2FSE - chains A and B of the 3 polymer chains in the assembly; structure by X-ray diffraction, 3.10 A resolution.

[Chain A]
Molecule: H-2 class II histocompatibility antigen, E-K alpha chain
From: Homo sapiens
Reference sequence: P01903 (2DRA_HUMAN); residues 4-180 here correspond to UniProt positions 29-205 (UniProt number = residue number + 25)
Amino-acid sequence (178 residues; numbered 4 to 181; the number before each row is that of its first residue):
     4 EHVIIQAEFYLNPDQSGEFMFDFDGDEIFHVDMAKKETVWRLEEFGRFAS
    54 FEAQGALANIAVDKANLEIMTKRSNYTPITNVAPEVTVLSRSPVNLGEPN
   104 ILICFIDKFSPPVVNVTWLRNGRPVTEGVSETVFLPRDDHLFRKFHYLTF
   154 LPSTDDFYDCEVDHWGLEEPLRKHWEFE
Disulfides: Cys107-Cys163
Swiss-Prot annotation at these positions:
  - region: Glu179, Phe180 (Connecting peptide)
  - site: Gln9 (Self- and pathogen-derived peptide antigen), Gly49 (Self-peptide antigen), Phe51 (Self- and pathogen-derived peptide antigen), Ala52 (Self-peptide antigen), Ser53 (Self- and pathogen-derived peptide antigen), Glu55 (Pathogen-derived peptide antigen), Asn62 (Self- and pathogen-derived peptide antigen), Asn69 (Pathogen-derived peptide antigen), Arg76 (Self- and pathogen-derived peptide antigen)
  - glycosylation (N-linked (GlcNAc...) asparagine): Asn78, Asn118

[Chain B]
Molecule: HLA class II histocompatibility antigen, DRB1-1 beta chain
From: Mus musculus
Reference sequence: P04229 (2B11_HUMAN); residues 4-190 here correspond to UniProt positions 33-219 (UniProt number = residue number + 29)
Amino-acid sequence (187 residues; row label = number of the first residue in the row):
     4 RPRFLWQLKFECHFFNGTERVRLLERCIYNQEESVRFDSDVGEYRAVTEL
    54 GRPDAEYWNSQKDLLEQRRAAVDTYCRHNYGVGESFTVQRRVEPTVTVYP
   104 TKTQPLQHHNLLVCSVSDFYPGNIEVRWFRNGKEEETGIVSTGLVRNGDW
   154 TFQTLVMLETVPQSGEVYTCQVEHPSLTDPVTVEWKA
Disordered / not traced: 4
Disulfides: Cys15-Cys79, Cys117-Cys173

[Interface between chain A and chain B]
Contacting residue pairs (105):
  Glu4(A) - Phe17(B)
  Glu4(A) - Phe18(B)
  His5(A) - Phe17(B)  hydrogen bond (backbone-backbone)
  His5(A) - Val91(B)
  Val6(A) - Cys15(B)
  Val6(A) - His16(B)
  Ile7(A) - Phe13(B)
  Ile7(A) - Glu14(B)
  Ile7(A) - Cys15(B)  hydrogen bond (backbone-backbone)
  Ile7(A) - Phe17(B)  hydrophobic
  Ile7(A) - Tyr83(B)
  Ile8(A) - Phe13(B)
  Ile8(A) - Glu14(B)
  Gln9(A) - Leu11(B)
  Gln9(A) - Lys12(B)
  Gln9(A) - Phe13(B)  hydrogen bond (backbone-backbone)
  Gln9(A) - Tyr78(B)  hydrogen bond
  Ala10(A) - Leu11(B)
  Glu11(A) - Gln10(B)
  Glu11(A) - Leu11(B)  hydrogen bond (backbone-backbone)
  Glu11(A) - Phe13(B)
  Phe12(A) - Leu8(B)  hydrophobic
  Phe12(A) - Trp9(B)
  Phe12(A) - Gln10(B)
  Tyr13(A) - Leu8(B)
  Tyr13(A) - Trp9(B)  hydrogen bond (backbone-backbone)
  Leu14(A) - Phe7(B)
  Leu14(A) - Leu8(B)  hydrophobic
  Asn15(A) - Arg6(B)
  Asn15(A) - Phe7(B)  hydrogen bond (backbone-backbone)
  Pro16(A) - Pro5(B)
  Pro16(A) - Arg6(B)
  Asp17(A) - Arg6(B)  salt bridge
  Phe24(A) - Tyr78(B)
  Phe26(A) - Thr90(B)
  Phe26(A) - Val91(B)
  Phe26(A) - Tyr123(B)
  Phe26(A) - Trp153(B)  hydrophobic
  Asp27(A) - Arg149(B)  hydrogen bond (backbone-side chain)
  Gly28(A) - Arg149(B)
  Asp29(A) - Tyr123(B)
  Asp29(A) - Arg149(B)  salt bridge
  Asp29(A) - Trp153(B)
  Glu30(A) - Trp153(B)  hydrogen bond (backbone-side chain)
  Arg44(A) - Gly151(B)  hydrogen bond (side chain-backbone)
  Arg44(A) - Asp152(B)
  Arg44(A) - Trp153(B)
  Leu45(A) - Arg93(B)
  Glu47(A) - Arg93(B)  salt bridge
  Phe48(A) - Phe89(B)  hydrophobic
  Phe48(A) - Trp153(B)
  Phe51(A) - Phe89(B)  hydrophobic
  Ala52(A) - Phe89(B)  hydrophobic
  Asp66(A) - Trp9(B)
  Asp66(A) - Leu11(B)
  Asn69(A) - Trp9(B)
  Leu70(A) - Phe7(B)
  Leu70(A) - Leu8(B)
  Leu70(A) - Trp9(B)  hydrophobic
  Met73(A) - Tyr32(B)  hydrophobic
  Met73(A) - Ser37(B)
  Met73(A) - Leu53(B)
  Met73(A) - Asp57(B)
  Thr74(A) - Phe7(B)
  Thr74(A) - Tyr32(B)
  Arg76(A) - Leu53(B)
  Arg76(A) - Pro56(B)
  Ser77(A) - Tyr32(B)  hydrogen bond
  Tyr79(A) - Phe7(B)
  Thr80(A) - Phe7(B)
  Thr80(A) - Tyr32(B)  hydrogen bond (backbone-side chain)
  Thr80(A) - Asn33(B)  hydrogen bond (backbone-side chain)
  Pro81(A) - Arg6(B)
  Pro81(A) - Phe7(B)  hydrophobic
  Pro81(A) - Asn33(B)
  Ile82(A) - Arg6(B)  hydrogen bond (backbone-backbone)
  Ile82(A) - Asn33(B)
  Ile82(A) - Gln34(B)
  Val85(A) - Gln34(B)
  Ser93(A) - Gln156(B)  hydrogen bond (backbone-side chain)
  Arg94(A) - Ser120(B)
  Arg94(A) - Asp121(B)  salt bridge
  Arg94(A) - Asp152(B)  salt bridge
  Pro96(A) - Thr100(B)
  Pro96(A) - Ser120(B)
  Ile106(A) - Asn150(B)
  Phe108(A) - Val148(B)  hydrophobic
  Phe108(A) - Arg149(B)
  Ser113(A) - Gln34(B)  hydrogen bond
  Arg140(A) - Lys12(B)  hydrogen bond (backbone-side chain)
  His143(A) - Gln10(B)
  His143(A) - Lys12(B)  hydrogen bond
  His143(A) - Arg29(B)  hydrogen bond
  His143(A) - Ile31(B)
  His143(A) - Gln34(B)
  Phe145(A) - Leu8(B)  hydrophobic
  Phe145(A) - Gln10(B)
  Arg146(A) - Arg149(B)
  Phe148(A) - Arg149(B)
  Phe148(A) - Asn150(B)
  Phe148(A) - Gly151(B)
  Tyr150(A) - Asn150(B)  hydrogen bond (side chain-backbone)
  Tyr150(A) - Gly151(B)
  Tyr150(A) - Asp152(B)
  Trp168(A) - Arg6(B)
Interface residues without a listed pair, chain A (59 interface residues in all): Ile31, Thr83, Leu92, Ser95, Pro114, Pro115, Pro139, Leu144
Interface residues without a listed pair, chain B (42 interface residues in all): Asn82, Ser118

[In short]
59 residues of chain A face 42 of chain B across their interface, with 20 hydrogen bonds and 5 salt bridges.
Among the polar pairs are Asp17(A)-Arg6(B), Asp29(A)-Arg149(B) and Glu47(A)-Arg93(B).
Chain A is H-2 class II histocompatibility antigen, E-K alpha chain (Homo sapiens) and chain B is HLA class II
histocompatibility antigen, DRB1-1 beta chain (Mus musculus); the structure, Crystallographic structure of a
rheumatoid arthritis MHC susceptibility allele, HLA-DR1 (DRB1*0101), complexed with the immunodominant
determinant ..., was determined by X-ray diffraction.
